4ZUK - chains B and C of the 4 polymer chains in the assembly; structure by X-ray diffraction, 2.00 A resolution.

Chain B (and C):
Name: Alpha-aminoadipic semialdehyde dehydrogenase
Source organism: Homo sapiens
Notes: EC 1.2.1.31, 1.2.1.3, 1.2.1.8; chain C of this document is another copy of the same molecule, construct and numbering; everything in this record applies to it too
Reference sequence: P49419 (AL7A1_HUMAN), isoform P49419-2; residue numbers follow UniProt; this construct covers 1-511
Amino-acid sequence (513 residues; row label = number of the first residue in the row; numbers below 1 keep their minus sign (Gly-1 is residue -1)):
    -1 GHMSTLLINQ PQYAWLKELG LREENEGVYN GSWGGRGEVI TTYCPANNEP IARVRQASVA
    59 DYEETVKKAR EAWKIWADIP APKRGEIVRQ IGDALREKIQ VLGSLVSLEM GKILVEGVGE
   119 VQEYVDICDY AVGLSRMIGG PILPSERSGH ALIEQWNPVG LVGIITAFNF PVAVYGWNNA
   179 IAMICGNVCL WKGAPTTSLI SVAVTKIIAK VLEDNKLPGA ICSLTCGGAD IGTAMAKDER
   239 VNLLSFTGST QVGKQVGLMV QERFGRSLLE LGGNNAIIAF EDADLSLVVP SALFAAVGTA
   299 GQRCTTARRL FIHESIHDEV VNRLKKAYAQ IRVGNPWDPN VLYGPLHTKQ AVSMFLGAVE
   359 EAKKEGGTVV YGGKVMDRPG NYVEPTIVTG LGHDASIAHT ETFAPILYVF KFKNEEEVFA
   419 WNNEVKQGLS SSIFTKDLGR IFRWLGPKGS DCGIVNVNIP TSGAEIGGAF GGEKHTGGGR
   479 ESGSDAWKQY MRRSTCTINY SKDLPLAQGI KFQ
Not modelled in the structure: -1 to 2
Construct notes: expression tag (-1 to 0)
Small-molecule neighbours: NAD (nicotinamide-adenine-dinucleotide): Ile163, Thr164, Ala165, Lys190, Gly191, Ala192, Pro193, Gly225, Gly226, Ala227, Gly230, Thr231, Phe244, Thr245, Gly246, Ser247, Val250, Val254
From the paper describing this entry:
  - catalytic residues: Cys302 (citing earlier work)
  - specificity-determining residues: Trp175 (proposed by the authors, not directly observed)

How chain B and chain C interact:
Pairs across the interface (47; chain B residue first):
  Pro78(B) - Ser143(C)
  Pro78(B) - Glu144(C)
  Pro78(B) - Ser146(C)
  Ala79(B) - Pro142(C)  hydrophobic
  Pro80(B) - Pro142(C)
  Pro80(B) - Ser143(C)
  Pro80(B) - Glu144(C)
  Lys81(B) - Glu144(C)  hydrogen bond (side chain-backbone)
  Ser133(B) - Pro142(C)
  Arg134(B) - Leu141(C)
  Arg134(B) - Pro142(C)
  Arg134(B) - Glu144(C)  salt bridge
  Met135(B) - Pro142(C)
  Ile136(B) - Ile140(C)
  Ile136(B) - Pro142(C)
  Gly137(B) - Ile140(C)
  Gly138(B) - Pro139(C)
  Gly138(B) - Ile140(C)  hydrogen bond (backbone-backbone)
  Pro139(B) - Gly138(C)
  Ile140(B) - Ile136(C)
  Ile140(B) - Gly137(C)
  Ile140(B) - Gly138(C)  hydrogen bond (backbone-backbone)
  Ile140(B) - Ile140(C)  hydrophobic
  Ile140(B) - Ile151(C)  hydrophobic
  Ile140(B) - Glu152(C)
  Ile140(B) - Gln153(C)
  Pro142(B) - Ala79(C)  hydrophobic
  Pro142(B) - Pro80(C)
  Pro142(B) - Ser133(C)
  Pro142(B) - Arg134(C)
  Pro142(B) - Met135(C)
  Pro142(B) - Ile136(C)
  Ser143(B) - Pro78(C)
  Ser143(B) - Pro80(C)
  Glu144(B) - Pro78(C)
  Glu144(B) - Pro80(C)
  Glu144(B) - Lys81(C)
  Glu144(B) - Arg134(C)  salt bridge
  Arg145(B) - Pro78(C)
  Ser146(B) - Pro78(C)
  Ile151(B) - Ile140(C)  hydrophobic
  Glu152(B) - Ile140(C)
  Gln153(B) - Ile140(C)
  Leu436(B) - Ile439(C)  hydrophobic
  Leu436(B) - Asn456(C)
  Ile439(B) - Leu436(C)  hydrophobic
  Asn456(B) - Leu436(C)
Also at the interface, not in a pair above, chain B (26 interface residues in all): Asp76, Leu141, Lys434
Also at the interface, not in a pair above, chain C (25 interface residues in all): Arg145, Lys434

In short:
The interface between chain B and chain C involves 26 residues on one side and 25 on the other, with 3
hydrogen bonds and 2 salt bridges. Among the polar pairs are Arg134(B)-Glu144(C), Lys81(B)-Glu144(C) and
Gly138(B)-Ile140(C). Chain B binds NAD. From the paper: the catalytic residue Cys302(B); the specificity
determinant Trp175(B).
Chain B and chain C are both Alpha-aminoadipic semialdehyde dehydrogenase (Homo sapiens); the structure,
Structure ALDH7A1 complexed with NAD+, was determined by X-ray diffraction together with 4ZUL, 4ZVW, 4ZVX and
4ZVY from the same study.
